1Q3B - chain A; structure by X-ray diffraction, 2.05 A resolution.

# Chain A
Molecule: Endonuclease VIII
Organism: Escherichia coli
Notes: EC 3.2.2.-
UniProtKB: P50465 (END8_ECOLI); numbering as in UniProt (aligned over 1-262)
Sequence (262 residues; each row starts with the number of its first residue):
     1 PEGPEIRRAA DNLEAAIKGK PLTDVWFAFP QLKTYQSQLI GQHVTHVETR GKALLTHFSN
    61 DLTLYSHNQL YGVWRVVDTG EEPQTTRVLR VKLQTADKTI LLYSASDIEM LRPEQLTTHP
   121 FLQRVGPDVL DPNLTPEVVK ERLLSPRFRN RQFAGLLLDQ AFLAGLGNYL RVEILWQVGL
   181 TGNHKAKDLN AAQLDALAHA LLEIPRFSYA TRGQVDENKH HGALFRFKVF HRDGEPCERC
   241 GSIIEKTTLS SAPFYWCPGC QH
Unresolved in the structure: 250-252
Construct notes: engineered mutation Ala252 (Arg in P50465)
What the authors report for this chain:
  - conformationally variable residues (loop rearrangement, order/disorder transition): Pro1 to Pro4, Phe121 to Pro127, Gly213 to Ala223
  - contacts within the chain: Leu122-Val125
  - mutagenesis - E2A: decreased catalytic activity on Tg-and DHU-containing substrates (citing earlier work)
  - catalytic residues: Pro1, Glu2 (citing earlier work)
  - mutagenesis - R252A: unchanged stability

# In short
The paper reports catalytic residues Pro1 and Glu2; E2A reduces catalytic activity on Tg-and DHU-containing
substrates.
Chain A is Endonuclease VIII (Escherichia coli); the structure, Crystal structure of the DNA repair enzyme
endonuclease-VIII (Nei) from E. coli: The R252A mutant at ..., was determined by X-ray diffraction together
with 1Q39 and 1Q3C from the same study.
